PDB entry 6I3Z | X-ray diffraction, 3.10 A resolution | chains H and L of the 4 polymer chains in the assembly

== Chain H ==
Name: Fab 2H2 heavy chain
Organism: Mus musculus
Notes: antibody fragment or engineered binder
Amino-acid sequence (216 residues; row label = number of the first residue in the row; note: 3 numbers in that range are skipped by the numbering (no residue carries them; nothing is unmodelled there); a row labelled like 82A-82C holds insertion residues (82A, then the next letters in order)):
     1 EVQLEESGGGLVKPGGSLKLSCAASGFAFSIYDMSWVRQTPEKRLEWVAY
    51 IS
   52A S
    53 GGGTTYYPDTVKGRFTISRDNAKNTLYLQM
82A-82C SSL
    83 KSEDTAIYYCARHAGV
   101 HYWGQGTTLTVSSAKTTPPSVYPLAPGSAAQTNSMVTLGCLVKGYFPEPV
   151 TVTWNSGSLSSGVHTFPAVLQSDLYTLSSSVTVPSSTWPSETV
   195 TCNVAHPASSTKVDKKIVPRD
Disordered / not traced: 1-3, 127-135, 162, 215
Disulfide bonds: Cys22-Cys92, Cys140-Cys196

== Chain L ==
Name: Fab 2H2 light chain
Organism: Mus musculus
Notes: antibody fragment or engineered binder
Amino-acid sequence (214 residues; row label = number of the first residue in the row; note: 3 numbers in that range are skipped by the numbering (no residue carries them; nothing is unmodelled there)):
     1 DIVMTQSPSSMYASLGERVTITCKASQDINSYLSWFQQKPGKSPKNLIYR
    51 ANRLVDGVPSRFSGSGSGQDYSLTISSLEYEDMGIYYCLQYDEFPWTFGG
   101 GTKLESKRADAAPTV
   117 SIFPPSSEQLTSGGASVVCFLNNFYPKDINVKWKIDGSERQNGVLNS
   165 WTDQDSKDSTYSMSSTLTLTKDEYERHNSYTCEATHKTST
   206 SPIVKSFNRNEC
Disordered / not traced: 156-158, 215-217
Disulfide bonds: Cys23-Cys88, Cys135-Cys196

== Chain H / chain L interface ==
Contacting residue pairs - 53 pairs, chain H then chain L:
  Val37(H) - Phe98(L)  hydrophobic
  Gln39(H) - Gln38(L)  hydrogen bond
  Lys43(H) - Tyr87(L)  hydrogen bond (backbone-side chain)
  Leu45(H) - Tyr87(L)  hydrophobic
  Leu45(H) - Phe98(L)  hydrophobic
  Trp47(H) - Trp96(L)
  Trp47(H) - Phe98(L)  hydrophobic
  Tyr50(H) - Phe94(L)  hydrophobic
  Tyr58(H) - Phe94(L)  hydrophobic
  Tyr91(H) - Ser43(L)
  Gly97(H) - Tyr49(L)
  Val98(H) - Asn46(L)
  Val98(H) - Tyr49(L)  hydrophobic
  Val98(H) - Val55(L)  hydrophobic
  His101(H) - Phe36(L)
  His101(H) - Asn46(L)
  His101(H) - Leu89(L)
  Trp103(H) - Phe36(L)  hydrophobic
  Trp103(H) - Ser43(L)
  Trp103(H) - Pro44(L)  hydrophobic
  Trp103(H) - Phe98(L)  hydrophobic
  Gly104(H) - Ser43(L)  hydrogen bond (backbone-side chain)
  Gln105(H) - Ser43(L)
  Tyr122(H) - Ser122(L)
  Tyr122(H) - Glu124(L)
  Tyr122(H) - Gln125(L)
  Pro123(H) - Ser122(L)
  Leu124(H) - Phe119(L)
  Ala125(H) - Phe119(L)
  Thr137(H) - Ser117(L)
  Thr137(H) - Phe119(L)
  Thr137(H) - Asn138(L)
  Gly139(H) - Phe136(L)
  Leu141(H) - Gln125(L)
  Lys143(H) - Gln125(L)
  His164(H) - Asn138(L)
  His164(H) - Asn139(L)
  His164(H) - Ser176(L)  hydrogen bond
  Phe166(H) - Phe136(L)  hydrophobic
  Phe166(H) - Asn138(L)
  Phe166(H) - Ser163(L)
  Phe166(H) - Thr166(L)
  Phe166(H) - Ser176(L)
  Phe166(H) - Met177(L)
  Phe166(H) - Ser178(L)
  Pro167(H) - Ser163(L)  hydrogen bond (backbone-side chain)
  Pro167(H) - Trp165(L)
  Val169(H) - Leu161(L)  hydrophobic
  Val169(H) - Asn162(L)
  Val169(H) - Ser163(L)
  Ser178(H) - Phe136(L)
  Ser180(H) - Phe136(L)
  Ser180(H) - Asn138(L)  hydrogen bond
Other interface residues (no listed pair), chain H (35 interface residues in all): Arg44, Pro60, His95, Tyr102, Pro126, Leu138, Ser179
Other interface residues (no listed pair), chain L (38 interface residues in all): Lys42, Lys45, Pro95, Gly100, Pro120, Ser128, Ser132, Val134, Thr180, Thr182

== In short ==
35 residues of chain H face 38 of chain L across their interface, with 6 hydrogen bonds. Polar pairs include
Gln39(H)-Gln38(L), Lys43(H)-Tyr87(L) and Gly104(H)-Ser43(L).
Here chain H is Fab 2H2 heavy chain and chain L is Fab 2H2 light chain, both from Mus musculus. Entry 6I3Z
(Fab fragment of an antibody selective for wild-type alpha-1-antitrypsin in complex with its antigen) was
determined by X-ray diffraction together with 6I1O from the same study.
